PDB entry 8W8M | electron microscopy, 3.28 A resolution | chains Q2 and Q3 of the 102 polymer chains in the assembly

[Chain Q2 (and Q3)]
Protein: Myeloid differentiation primary response protein MyD88
From: Homo sapiens
Notes: chain Q3 of this document is another copy of the same molecule, construct and numbering; everything in this record applies to it too
UniProt: Q99836 (MYD88_HUMAN); residues 153-296 here = UniProt positions 153-296
Amino-acid sequence (144 residues; row label = number of the first residue in the row):
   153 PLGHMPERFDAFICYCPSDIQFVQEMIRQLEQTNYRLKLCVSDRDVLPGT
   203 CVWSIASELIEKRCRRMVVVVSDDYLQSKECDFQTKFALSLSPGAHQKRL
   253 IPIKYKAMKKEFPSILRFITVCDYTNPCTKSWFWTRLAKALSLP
Not modelled in the structure: 153-158, 245-247
Curated features (UniProtKB/Swiss-Prot):
  - modified residue: S244 (Phosphoserine)
  - natural variant: M178 (M178I: Found in hematological malignancies; uncertain significance), R196 (R196C: In IMD68), V204 (V204F: Found in hematological malignancies; uncertain significance), W205 (W205R: Found in hematological malignancies; uncertain significance), S206 (S206C: Found in hematological malignancies; uncertain significance), I207 (I207T: Found in hematological malignancies; uncertain significance), S209 (S209R: Found in hematological malignancies; uncertain significance), M219 (M219T: Found in hematological malignancies; uncertain significance), S230 (S230N: Found in hematological malignancies; uncertain significance), L252 (L252P: In WM1; uncertain significance), T281 (T281P: Found in hematological malignancies; uncertain significance)
  - mutagenesis: I179 (I179N: In Pococurante (Poc); abolished MYD88-dependent sensing of most Toll-like receptor (TLR) ligands), R196 (R196A: Reduced interaction with TIRAP, and strongly reduced activity. Strongly reduced interaction with TIRAP; when associated with A-288), D197 (D197A: Slightly reduced activity), C203 (C203S: Abolished interaction with E.coli TcpC without affecting ability to promote Toll-like receptor (TLR)-mediated cytokine production; when associated with S-280), R217 (R217A: Strongly reduced activity), C280 (C280S: Abolished interaction with E.coli TcpC without affecting ability to promote Toll-like receptor (TLR)-mediated cytokine production; when associated with S-203), K282 (K282A: Slightly reduced activity), R288 (R288A: Slightly reduced activity, and reduced interaction with TIRAP. Strongly reduced interaction with TIRAP; when associated with A-196)
What the authors report for this chain:
  - mutagenesis - R196A, R196C, V198A, K238A, L241A, I267A, R269A, F270A, W284A: increased signaling
  - disease-associated variants - L252P: increased signaling (citing earlier work)
  - mutagenesis - P200A, K238A: decreased signaling
  - mutagenesis - N186A, Y187A, R188A: unchanged signaling

[How chain Q2 and chain Q3 interact]
Residue-residue contacts (6; chain Q2 residue first):
  T185(Q2) - Q181(Q3)
  T185(Q2) - W286(Q3)
  N186(Q2) - Q181(Q3)
  N186(Q2) - T185(Q3)
  N186(Q2) - Y187(Q3)
  N186(Q2) - W286(Q3)
Other interface residues (no listed pair), chain Q2 (5 interface residues in all): Q184, Y187, R188
Other interface residues (no listed pair), chain Q3 (7 interface residues in all): K282, S283, T287

[Overview]
5 residues of chain Q2 and 7 residues of chain Q3 are in contact. Curated annotation (UniProt) lists 8
mutagenesis sites on chain Q2. From the paper: R196A, R196C and V198A of chain Q2, among others, increase
signaling; P200A and K238A of chain Q2 reduce signaling; 14 substitutions were tested in all.
Chain Q2 and chain Q3 are both Myeloid differentiation primary response protein MyD88 (Homo sapiens); the
structure, Cryo-EM structure of helical filament of MyD88 TIR, was determined by electron microscopy,
deposited together with 8YYM.
